5S5M - chains C and D of the 6 polymer chains in the assembly; structure by X-ray diffraction, 2.70 A resolution.

[Chain C]
Molecule: Tubulin alpha-1B chain
From: Bos taurus
Reference sequence: P81947 (TBA1B_BOVIN); residues 1-451 here = UniProt positions 1-451
Chain sequence (451 residues; numbered 1 to 451; the number before each row is that of its first residue):
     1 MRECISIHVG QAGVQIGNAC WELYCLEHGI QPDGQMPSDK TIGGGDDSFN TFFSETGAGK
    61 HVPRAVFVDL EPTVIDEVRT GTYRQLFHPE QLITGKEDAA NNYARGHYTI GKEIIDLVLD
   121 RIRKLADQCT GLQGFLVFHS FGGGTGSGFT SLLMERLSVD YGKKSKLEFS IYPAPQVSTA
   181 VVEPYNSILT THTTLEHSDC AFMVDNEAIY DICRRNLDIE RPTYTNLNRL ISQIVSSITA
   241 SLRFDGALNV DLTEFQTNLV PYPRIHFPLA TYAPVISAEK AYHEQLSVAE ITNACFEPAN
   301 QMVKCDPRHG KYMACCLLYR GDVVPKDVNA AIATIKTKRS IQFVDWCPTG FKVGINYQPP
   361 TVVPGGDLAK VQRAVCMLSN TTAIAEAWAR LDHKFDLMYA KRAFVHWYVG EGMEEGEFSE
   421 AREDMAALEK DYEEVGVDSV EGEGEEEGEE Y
Unresolved in the structure: 441-451

[Chain D]
Molecule: Tubulin beta-2B chain
From: Bos taurus
Reference sequence: Q6B856 (TBB2B_BOVIN); the author numbering skips numbers that UniProt does not, so the offset changes along the chain: 1-42 = UniProt 1-42; 45-360 = UniProt 43-358; 369-455 = UniProt 359-445
Chain sequence (445 residues; row label = number of the first residue in the row; note: 10 numbers in that range are skipped by the numbering (no residue carries them; nothing is unmodelled there)):
     1 MREIVHIQAG QCGNQIGAKF WEVISDEHGI DPTGSYHGDS DL
    45 QLERINVYYN EATGNKYVPR AILVDLEPGT MDSVRSGPFG QIFRPDNFVF GQSGAGNNWA
   105 KGHYTEGAEL VDSVLDVVRK ESESCDCLQG FQLTHSLGGG TGSGMGTLLI SKIREEYPDR
   165 IMNTFSVMPS PKVSDTVVEP YNATLSVHQL VENTDETYCI DNEALYDICF RTLKLTTPTY
   225 GDLNHLVSAT MSGVTTCLRF PGQLNADLRK LAVNMVPFPR LHFFMPGFAP LTSRGSQQYR
   285 ALTVPELTQQ MFDSKNMMAA CDPRHGRYLT VAAIFRGRMS MKEVDEQMLN VQNKNSSYFV
   345 EWIPNNVKTA VCDIPP
   369 RGLKMSATFI GNSTAIQELF KRISEQFTAM FRRKAFLHWY TGEGMDEMEF TEAESNMNDL
   429 VSEYQQYQDA TADEQGEFEE EEGEDEA
Unresolved in the structure: 442-455
Curated features (UniProtKB/Swiss-Prot):
  - motif: Met-1 to Ile-4 (MREI motif)
  - binding site (GTP): Gln-11, Glu-71, Ser-140, Gly-144, Thr-145, Gly-146, Asn-206, Asn-228
  - binding site (Mg(2+)): Glu-71
  - modified residue: Ser-40 (Phosphoserine), Thr-57 (Phosphothreonine), Lys-60 (N6-acetyllysine), Ser-174 (Phosphoserine), Thr-287 (Phosphothreonine), Thr-292 (Phosphothreonine), Arg-320 (Omega-N-methylarginine), Glu-448 (5-glutamyl polyglutamate)
  - cross-link (Glycyl lysine isopeptide (Lys-Gly)): Lys-60 (interchain with G-Cter in ubiquitin), Lys-326 (interchain with G-Cter in ubiquitin)

[Interface between chain C and chain D]
Contacting residue pairs - 52 pairs, chain C then chain D:
  Gln-11(C) / Gln-247(D)  hydrogen bond
  Lys-96(C) / Arg-2(D)
  Lys-96(C) / Asp-130(D)  salt bridge
  Lys-96(C) / Cys-131(D)
  Glu-97(C) / Arg-2(D)  salt bridge
  Glu-97(C) / Cys-131(D)
  Glu-97(C) / Arg-164(D)  salt bridge
  Glu-97(C) / Arg-253(D)  salt bridge
  Asp-98(C) / Asp-251(D)
  Asp-98(C) / Lys-254(D)  salt bridge
  Ala-100(C) / Arg-253(D)
  Ala-100(C) / Lys-254(D)
  Ala-100(C) / Val-257(D)
  Asn-101(C) / Lys-254(D)
  Arg-105(C) / Arg-253(D)
  Pro-175(C) / Asn-349(D)
  Ser-178(C) / Lys-352(D)  hydrogen bond
  Thr-179(C) / Leu-248(D)
  Thr-179(C) / Asn-258(D)  hydrogen bond (backbone-side chain)
  Ala-180(C) / Asn-258(D)
  Val-181(C) / Asn-258(D)  hydrogen bond (backbone-side chain)
  Val-181(C) / Ile-347(D)  hydrophobic
  Val-181(C) / Pro-348(D)
  Val-181(C) / Asn-349(D)
  Glu-220(C) / Lys-326(D)
  Arg-221(C) / Met-325(D)
  Arg-221(C) / Asp-329(D)  salt bridge
  Tyr-224(C) / Gln-247(D)
  Lys-394(C) / Asn-349(D)  hydrogen bond
  Leu-397(C) / Trp-346(D)
  Leu-397(C) / Pro-348(D)  hydrophobic
  Met-398(C) / Trp-346(D)  hydrogen bond (backbone-backbone)
  Met-398(C) / Pro-348(D)
  Lys-401(C) / Phe-262(D)
  Lys-401(C) / Trp-346(D)
  Lys-401(C) / Ala-438(D)
  Lys-401(C) / Thr-439(D)  hydrogen bond (side chain-backbone)
  Ala-403(C) / Pro-261(D)
  Ala-403(C) / Phe-262(D)  hydrophobic
  Phe-404(C) / Val-257(D)
  Phe-404(C) / Asn-258(D)
  Phe-404(C) / Val-260(D)
  Phe-404(C) / Pro-261(D)  hydrogen bond (backbone-backbone)
  Phe-404(C) / Thr-314(D)
  Phe-404(C) / Ile-347(D)  hydrophobic
  His-406(C) / Val-260(D)  hydrogen bond (side chain-backbone)
  His-406(C) / Pro-261(D)
  His-406(C) / Phe-262(D)
  His-406(C) / Pro-263(D)
  Trp-407(C) / Ala-256(D)
  Trp-407(C) / Val-257(D)  hydrophobic
  Trp-407(C) / Val-260(D)  hydrogen bond (side chain-backbone)
Interface residues without a listed pair, chain C (26 interface residues in all): Val-182, Tyr-210, Arg-402
Interface residues without a listed pair, chain D (30 interface residues in all): Glu-345, Asn-350, Ala-440

[Summary]
26 residues of chain C and 30 residues of chain D are in contact, with 10 hydrogen bonds and 6 salt bridges.
Polar pairs include Lys-96(C)/Asp-130(D), Glu-97(C)/Arg-2(D) and Glu-97(C)/Arg-164(D). From UniProt: 8
GTP-binding residues and Mg2+-binding residue Glu-71(D) on chain D.
Chain C is Tubulin alpha-1B chain and chain D is Tubulin beta-2B chain, both from Bos taurus; the structure,
Tubulin-Z45527714-complex, was determined by X-ray diffraction (same publication as 5S4L, 5S4M, 5S4N, 5S4O,
5S4P, 5S4Q and 52 further entries).
